Entry 4GZZ (X-ray diffraction, 4.29 A resolution (low resolution: residue-level contacts below are approximate; hydrogen-bond / salt-bridge calls are withheld)); this record covers chains C and D of the 8 polymer chains in the assembly.

Chain C:
Molecule: DNA-directed RNA polymerase subunit beta
From: Thermus thermophilus
Notes: EC 2.7.7.6
UniProtKB: Q8RQE9 (RPOB_THET8); numbering as in UniProt (aligned over 1-1119)
Amino-acid sequence (1119 residues; row label = number of the first residue in the row):
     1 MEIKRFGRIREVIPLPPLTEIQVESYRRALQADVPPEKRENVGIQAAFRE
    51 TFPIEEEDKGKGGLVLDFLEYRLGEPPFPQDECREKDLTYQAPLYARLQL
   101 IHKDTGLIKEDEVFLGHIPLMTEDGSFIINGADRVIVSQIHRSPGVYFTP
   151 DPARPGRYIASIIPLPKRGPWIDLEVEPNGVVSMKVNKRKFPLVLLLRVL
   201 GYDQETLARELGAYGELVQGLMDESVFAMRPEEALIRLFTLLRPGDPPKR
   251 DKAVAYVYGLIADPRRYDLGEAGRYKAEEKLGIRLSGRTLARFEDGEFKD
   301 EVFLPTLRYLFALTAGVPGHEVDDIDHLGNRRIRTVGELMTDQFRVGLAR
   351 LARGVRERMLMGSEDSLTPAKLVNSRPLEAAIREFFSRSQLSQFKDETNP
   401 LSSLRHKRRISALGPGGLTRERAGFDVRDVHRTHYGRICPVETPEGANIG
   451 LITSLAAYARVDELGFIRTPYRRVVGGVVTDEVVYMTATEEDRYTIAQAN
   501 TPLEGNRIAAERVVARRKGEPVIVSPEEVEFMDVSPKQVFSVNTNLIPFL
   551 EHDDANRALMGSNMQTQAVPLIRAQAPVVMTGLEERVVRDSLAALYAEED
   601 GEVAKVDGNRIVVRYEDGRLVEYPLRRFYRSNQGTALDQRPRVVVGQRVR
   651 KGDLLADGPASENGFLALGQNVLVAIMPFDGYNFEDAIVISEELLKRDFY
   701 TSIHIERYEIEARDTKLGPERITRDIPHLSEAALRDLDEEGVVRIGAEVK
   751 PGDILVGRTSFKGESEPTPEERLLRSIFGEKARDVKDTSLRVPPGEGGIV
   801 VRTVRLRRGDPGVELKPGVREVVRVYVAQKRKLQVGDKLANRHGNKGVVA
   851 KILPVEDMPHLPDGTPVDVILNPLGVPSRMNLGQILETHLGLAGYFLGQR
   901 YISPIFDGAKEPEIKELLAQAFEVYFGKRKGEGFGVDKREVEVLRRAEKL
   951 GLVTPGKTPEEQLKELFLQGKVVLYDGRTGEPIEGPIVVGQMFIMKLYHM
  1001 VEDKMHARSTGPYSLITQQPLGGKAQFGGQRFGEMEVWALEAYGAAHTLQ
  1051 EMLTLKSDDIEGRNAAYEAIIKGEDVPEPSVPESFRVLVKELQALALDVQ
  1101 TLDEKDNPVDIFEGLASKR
Not modelled in the structure: 57-62, 762-784, 1113-1119

Chain D:
Molecule: DNA-directed RNA polymerase subunit beta'
From: Thermus thermophilus
Notes: EC 2.7.7.6
UniProtKB: Q8RQE8 (RPOC_THET8); numbering as in UniProt (aligned over 1-1524)
Amino-acid sequence (1534 residues; numbered 1 to 1534; the number before each row is that of its first residue):
     1 MKKEVRKVRIALASPEKIRSWSYGEVEKPETINYRTLKPERDGLFDERIF
    51 GPIKDYECACGKYKRQRFEGKVCERCGVEVTKSIVRRYRMGHIELATPAA
   101 HIWFVKDVPSKIGTLLDLSATELEQVLYFSKYIVLDPKGAILNGVPVEKR
   151 QLLTDEEYRELRYGKQETYPLPPGVDALVKDGEEVVKGQELAPGVVSRLD
   201 GVALYRFPRRVRVEYVKKERAGLRLPLAAWVEKEAYKPGEILAELPEPYL
   251 FRAEEEGVVELKELEEGAFLVLRREDEPVATYFLPVGMTPLVVHGEIVEK
   301 GQPLAEAKGLLRMPRQVRAAQVEAEEEGETVYLTLFLEWTEPKDYRVQPH
   351 MNVVVPEGARVEAGDKIVAAIDPEEEVIAEAEGVVHLHEPASILVVKARV
   401 YPFEDDVEVSTGDRVAPGDVLADGGKVKSDVYGRVEVDLVRNVVRVVESY
   451 DIDARMGAEAIQQLLKELDLEALEKELLEEMKHPSRARRAKARKRLEVVR
   501 AFLDSGNRPEWMILEAVPVLPPDLRPMVQVDGGRFATSDLNDLYRRLINR
   551 NNRLKKLLAQGAPEIIIRNEKRMLQEAVDALLDNGRRGAPVTNPGSDRPL
   601 RSLTDILSGKQGRFRQNLLGKRVDYSGRSVIVVGPQLKLHQCGLPKRMAL
   651 ELFKPFLLKKMEEKGIAPNVKAARRMLERQRDIKDEVWDALEEVIHGKVV
   701 LLNRAPTLHRLGIQAFQPVLVEGQSIQLHPLVCEAFNADFDGDQMAVHVP
   751 LSSFAQAEARIQMLSAHNLLSPASGEPLAKPSRDIILGLYYITQVRKEKK
   801 GAGLEFATPEEALAAHERGEVALNAPIKVAGRETSVGRLKYVFANPDEAL
   851 LAVAHGIVDLQDVVTVRYMGKRLETSPGRILFARIVAEAVEDEKVAWELI
   901 QLDVPQEKNSLKDLVYQAFLRLGMEKTARLLDALKYYGFTFSTTSGITIG
   951 IDDAVIPEEKKQYLEEADRKLLQIEQAYEMGFLTDRERYDQILQLWTETT
  1001 EKVTQAVFKNFEENYPFNPLYVMAQSGARGNPQQIRQLCGLRGLMQKPSG
  1051 ETFEVPVRSSFREGLTVLEYFISSHGARKGGADTALRTADSGYLTRKLVD
  1101 VTHEIVVREADCGTTNYISVPLFQPDEVTRSLRLRKRADIEAGLYGRVLA
  1151 REVEVLGVRLEEGRYLSMDDVHLLIKAAEAGEIQEVPVRSPLTCQTRYGV
  1201 CQKCYGYDLSMARPVSIGEAVGIVAAQSIGEPGTQLTMRTFHTGGVAGAA
  1251 DITQGLPRVIELFEARRPKAKAVISEIDGVVRIEETEEKLSVFVESEGFS
  1301 KEYKLPKEARLLVKDGDYVEAGQPLTRGAIDPHQLLEAKGPEAVERYLVE
  1351 EIQKVYRAQGVKLHDKHIEIVVRQMMKYVEVTDPGDSRLLEGQVLEKWDV
  1401 EALNERLIAEGKTPVAWKPLLMGVTKSALSTKSWLSAASFQNTTHVLTEA
  1451 AIAGKKDELIGLKENVILGRLIPAGTGSDFVRFTQVVDQKTLKAIEEARK
  1501 EAVEAKERPAARRGVKREQPGKQAHHHHHHHHHH
Not modelled in the structure: 1, 217-339, 1237-1253, 1500-1534
Construct notes: expression tag (1525-1534)
Bound ions: Zn2+ site 1 near C73 (its only coordinating residue here); Mg2+: D739, D741, D743 (shared with 1 residue of chain R); Zn2+ site 2: C1112, C1194, C1201, C1204

How chain C and chain D interact:
Pairs across the interface (339):
  F425(C) - K1079(D)
  F425(C) - A1082(D)
  R428(C) - R1078(D)
  R428(C) - L1086(D)
  D429(C) - K1079(D)
  V430(C) - P1048(D)
  V430(C) - H1075(D)
  V430(C) - R1078(D)
  R432(C) - K1047(D)
  R432(C) - P1048(D)
  R432(C) - F1053(D)
  R432(C) - F1071(D)
  Y435(C) - F1071(D)
  C439(C) - R1078(D)
  P440(C) - S1074(D)
  P440(C) - R1078(D)
  V441(C) - R1078(D)
  T443(C) - R1078(D)
  G446(C) - A1085(D)
  A447(C) - A1085(D)
  Q498(C) - V1067(D)
  Q498(C) - L1068(D)
  N500(C) - T1066(D)
  N500(C) - V1067(D)
  P521(C) - V1055(D)
  P521(C) - L1068(D)
  P536(C) - V1067(D)
  L550(C) - Y1070(D)
  E551(C) - L1065(D)
  H552(C) - F1061(D)
  H552(C) - R1062(D)
  H552(C) - E1063(D)
  H552(C) - G1064(D)
  D553(C) - F1061(D)
  D553(C) - Y1070(D)
  D554(C) - F1061(D)
  D554(C) - Y1070(D)
  A555(C) - Y1070(D)
  A555(C) - A1077(D)
  N556(C) - A1077(D)
  A558(C) - Y1070(D)
  I676(C) - T948(D)
  P678(C) - D784(D)
  P678(C) - S942(D)
  P678(C) - T943(D)
  P678(C) - I947(D)
  F679(C) - T943(D)
  D680(C) - D784(D)
  D680(C) - F939(D)
  D680(C) - T943(D)
  G681(C) - V633(D)
  G681(C) - P635(D)
  G681(C) - F939(D)
  Y682(C) - V633(D)
  Y682(C) - P635(D)
  Y682(C) - Q636(D)
  N683(C) - D784(D)
  F684(C) - V633(D)
  F684(C) - F740(D)
  F684(C) - S782(D)
  F684(C) - F939(D)
  E685(C) - F740(D)
  E685(C) - R783(D)
  D686(C) - F740(D)
  A687(C) - F740(D)
  R713(C) - R534(D)
  T715(C) - G532(D)
  L717(C) - G532(D)
  L717(C) - G533(D)
  P751(C) - Q680(D)
  V835(C) - G723(D)
  V835(C) - S725(D)
  G836(C) - V630(D)
  G836(C) - S725(D)
  K838(C) - D741(D)
  G847(C) - F740(D)
  G847(C) - D741(D)
  V848(C) - F740(D)
  V848(C) - D741(D)
  V848(C) - G742(D)
  V849(C) - V632(D)
  A850(C) - V632(D)
  A850(C) - V633(D)
  N872(C) - D784(D)
  P873(C) - I947(D)
  P873(C) - T948(D)
  P873(C) - I949(D)
  P873(C) - M1023(D)
  L874(C) - R783(D)
  L874(C) - D784(D)
  L874(C) - L787(D)
  L874(C) - M1023(D)
  L874(C) - A1028(D)
  L874(C) - R1029(D)
  V876(C) - I949(D)
  P877(C) - L1020(D)
  P877(C) - M1023(D)
  S878(C) - R1029(D)
  S878(C) - G1030(D)
  S878(C) - Q1034(D)
  M880(C) - Q1037(D)
  M880(C) - L1038(D)
  M880(C) - F1061(D)
  L882(C) - L1038(D)
  L882(C) - F1061(D)
  L882(C) - R1062(D)
  I885(C) - I949(D)
  I885(C) - G950(D)
  I885(C) - I951(D)
  L886(C) - I951(D)
  H889(C) - G950(D)
  H889(C) - I951(D)
  F906(C) - L1065(D)
  F906(C) - T1066(D)
  F906(C) - V1067(D)
  F906(C) - Y1070(D)
  E911(C) - I951(D)
  E911(C) - D952(D)
  E911(C) - R1062(D)
  K915(C) - I951(D)
  K915(C) - D952(D)
  R945(C) - D859(D)
  R946(C) - Y791(D)
  R946(C) - R796(D)
  R946(C) - D859(D)
  R946(C) - Q861(D)
  K949(C) - R796(D)
  K949(C) - E798(D)
  K949(C) - K828(D)
  K949(C) - D862(D)
  L950(C) - F1017(D)
  G951(C) - Y1015(D)
  Q969(C) - D952(D)
  K971(C) - T948(D)
  K971(C) - D953(D)
  I983(C) - T943(D)
  I983(C) - T944(D)
  I983(C) - G946(D)
  E984(C) - T944(D)
  E984(C) - S945(D)
  P986(C) - G946(D)
  P986(C) - T948(D)
  I987(C) - G946(D)
  I987(C) - T948(D)
  V988(C) - T948(D)
  V988(C) - I949(D)
  V1001(C) - V630(D)
  V1001(C) - Q724(D)
  V1001(C) - S725(D)
  E1002(C) - Q724(D)
  K1004(C) - Q744(D)
  M1005(C) - M648(D)
  M1005(C) - Q724(D)
  H1006(C) - G627(D)
  H1006(C) - R628(D)
  H1006(C) - M648(D)
  A1007(C) - S626(D)
  A1007(C) - M648(D)
  A1007(C) - E651(D)
  A1007(C) - L652(D)
  R1008(C) - D624(D)
  R1008(C) - Y625(D)
  R1008(C) - S626(D)
  R1008(C) - E651(D)
  S1009(C) - D624(D)
  S1009(C) - Y625(D)
  S1009(C) - E651(D)
  S1009(C) - L652(D)
  S1009(C) - K654(D)
  T1010(C) - Y625(D)
  Y1013(C) - D624(D)
  L1015(C) - V528(D)
  L1015(C) - Q529(D)
  Q1019(C) - K621(D)
  Q1019(C) - R622(D)
  P1020(C) - R622(D)
  P1020(C) - V623(D)
  P1020(C) - D624(D)
  L1021(C) - R622(D)
  G1029(C) - R622(D)
  G1029(C) - V623(D)
  Q1030(C) - R622(D)
  Q1030(C) - V623(D)
  Q1030(C) - S626(D)
  Q1030(C) - G627(D)
  Q1030(C) - R628(D)
  R1031(C) - L619(D)
  F1032(C) - L619(D)
  F1032(C) - G620(D)
  F1032(C) - K621(D)
  F1032(C) - V623(D)
  F1032(C) - H748(D)
  G1033(C) - L619(D)
  E1034(C) - L619(D)
  E1034(C) - R1096(D)
  M1035(C) - T707(D)
  M1035(C) - L708(D)
  M1035(C) - S1091(D)
  M1035(C) - G1092(D)
  E1036(C) - N703(D)
  E1036(C) - T707(D)
  W1038(C) - T1095(D)
  W1038(C) - R1096(D)
  W1038(C) - V1099(D)
  W1038(C) - I1223(D)
  W1038(C) - Q1227(D)
  A1039(C) - I713(D)
  A1039(C) - Q1227(D)
  L1040(C) - I713(D)
  L1040(C) - M763(D)
  E1041(C) - A1220(D)
  E1041(C) - L1462(D)
  E1041(C) - V1466(D)
  A1042(C) - A1220(D)
  A1042(C) - I1223(D)
  A1042(C) - V1224(D)
  A1042(C) - Q1227(D)
  Y1043(C) - R710(D)
  Y1043(C) - L711(D)
  Y1043(C) - I713(D)
  Y1043(C) - Q714(D)
  Y1043(C) - Q762(D)
  Y1043(C) - M763(D)
  Y1043(C) - N768(D)
  G1044(C) - Q762(D)
  G1044(C) - G1475(D)
  G1044(C) - T1476(D)
  A1045(C) - E758(D)
  A1045(C) - Q762(D)
  A1046(C) - E758(D)
  A1046(C) - I1472(D)
  A1046(C) - T1476(D)
  H1047(C) - F754(D)
  H1047(C) - E758(D)
  H1047(C) - T1476(D)
  T1048(C) - L701(D)
  T1048(C) - A755(D)
  T1048(C) - E758(D)
  L1049(C) - I1472(D)
  Q1050(C) - G1469(D)
  E1051(C) - P750(D)
  E1051(C) - L751(D)
  E1051(C) - S752(D)
  E1051(C) - A755(D)
  M1052(C) - V623(D)
  L1053(C) - N617(D)
  L1053(C) - K621(D)
  L1053(C) - V1466(D)
  K1056(C) - R622(D)
  K1056(C) - V623(D)
  K1056(C) - D624(D)
  K1056(C) - Y625(D)
  K1056(C) - V749(D)
  K1056(C) - L751(D)
  S1057(C) - K621(D)
  S1057(C) - R622(D)
  D1058(C) - R613(D)
  D1058(C) - K621(D)
  E1061(C) - Y88(D)
  Y1067(C) - Y625(D)
  Y1067(C) - R674(D)
  I1070(C) - P655(D)
  I1070(C) - F656(D)
  I1070(C) - K659(D)
  I1071(C) - P655(D)
  I1071(C) - L658(D)
  I1071(C) - K659(D)
  I1071(C) - V670(D)
  K1072(C) - K659(D)
  G1073(C) - K659(D)
  D1075(C) - S753(D)
  V1076(C) - L751(D)
  V1076(C) - S752(D)
  E1078(C) - S752(D)
  P1082(C) - G1469(D)
  P1082(C) - R1470(D)
  E1083(C) - R87(D)
  E1083(C) - Y88(D)
  S1084(C) - R613(D)
  S1084(C) - N617(D)
  S1084(C) - I1467(D)
  S1084(C) - L1468(D)
  F1085(C) - L1468(D)
  R1086(C) - Y88(D)
  V1087(C) - R87(D)
  L1088(C) - R613(D)
  K1090(C) - Y88(D)
  K1090(C) - L524(D)
  E1091(C) - L607(D)
  E1091(C) - R613(D)
  L1092(C) - L607(D)
  L1092(C) - L1447(D)
  Q1093(C) - W21(D)
  Q1093(C) - M90(D)
  Q1093(C) - P518(D)
  A1094(C) - M90(D)
  A1094(C) - P518(D)
  A1094(C) - L520(D)
  A1094(C) - L603(D)
  L1095(C) - I18(D)
  L1095(C) - H101(D)
  L1095(C) - W103(D)
  L1095(C) - P518(D)
  L1095(C) - L603(D)
  A1096(C) - A11(D)
  A1096(C) - L12(D)
  A1096(C) - A13(D)
  A1096(C) - H101(D)
  A1096(C) - L514(D)
  L1097(C) - A11(D)
  L1097(C) - W21(D)
  L1097(C) - W103(D)
  L1097(C) - L1447(D)
  L1097(C) - A1451(D)
  D1098(C) - R9(D)
  D1098(C) - I10(D)
  D1098(C) - A11(D)
  D1098(C) - W21(D)
  V1099(C) - R9(D)
  Q1100(C) - K7(D)
  Q1100(C) - V8(D)
  Q1100(C) - R9(D)
  T1101(C) - K7(D)
  L1102(C) - R6(D)
  L1102(C) - K7(D)
  L1102(C) - K1456(D)
  D1103(C) - K2(D)
  D1103(C) - E4(D)
  D1103(C) - R6(D)
  D1103(C) - K7(D)
  E1104(C) - E4(D)
  E1104(C) - R6(D)
  E1104(C) - K7(D)
  D1106(C) - K7(D)
  D1106(C) - K1456(D)
  P1108(C) - K2(D)
  V1109(C) - K2(D)
  V1109(C) - V5(D)
  D1110(C) - K2(D)
Other interface residues (no listed pair), chain C (166 interface residues in all): H431, H434, I449, T453, V539, M677, E720, Q834, K846, R879, K910, L952, G985, M1000, G1011, I1060, R1063, F1112
Other interface residues (no listed pair), chain D (184 interface residues in all): K3, K17, F104, P521, V530, D531, L582, I606, F614, L618, S629, I631, R647, R704, P730, C733, D739, I827, I1035, R1042, L1471, A1474, G1477

Summary:
Chain C and chain D form an interface of 166 and 184 residues respectively. D739(D), D741(D) and D743(D) form
the Mg2+ site. C1112(D), C1194(D), C1201(D) and C1204(D) coordinate Zn2+ site 2.
Chain C is DNA-directed RNA polymerase subunit beta and chain D is DNA-directed RNA polymerase subunit beta',
both from Thermus thermophilus; the structure, Crystal structures of bacterial RNA Polymerase paused
elongation complexes, was determined by X-ray diffraction, deposited together with 4GZY.
